4OQA - chains A and N of the 4 polymer chains in the assembly; structure by X-ray diffraction, 3.65 A resolution.

Chain A:
Name: Poly [ADP-ribose] polymerase 1
Organism: Homo sapiens
Notes: fragment: N-terminus (Zn1-Zn3)
Reference sequence: P09874 (PARP1_HUMAN); the construct has insertions or renumbered stretches relative to UniProt, so the offset changes along the chain: 1-91 = UniProt 1-91; 199-204 = UniProt 92-97; 207-366 = UniProt 207-366
Sequence (267 residues; numbered 1 to 374; 107 numbers in that range are skipped by the numbering (no residue carries them; nothing is unmodelled there); the number before each row is that of its first residue):
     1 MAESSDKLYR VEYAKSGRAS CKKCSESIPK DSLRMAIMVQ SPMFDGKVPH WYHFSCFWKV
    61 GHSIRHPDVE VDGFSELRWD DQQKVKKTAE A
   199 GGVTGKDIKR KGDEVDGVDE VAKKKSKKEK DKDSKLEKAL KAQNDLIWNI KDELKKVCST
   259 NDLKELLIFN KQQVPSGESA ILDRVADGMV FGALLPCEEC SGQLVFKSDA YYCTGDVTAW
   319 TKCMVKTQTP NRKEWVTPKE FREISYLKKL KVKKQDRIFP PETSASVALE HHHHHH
Not modelled in the structure: 1-5, 199-223, 360-374
Sequence notes: linker (205-206); expression tag (367-374)
Bound ions: Zn2+ site 1: Cys-21, Cys-24, His-53, Cys-56; Zn2+ site 2: Cys-295, Cys-298, Cys-311, Cys-321
Curated features (UniProtKB/Swiss-Prot):
  - zinc finger: Tyr-9 to Gly-200 (PARP-type 1)
  - binding site (Zn(2+)): Cys-21, Cys-24, His-53, Cys-56, Cys-295, Cys-298, Cys-311, Cys-321
  - modified residue: Ala-2 (N-acetylalanine), Ser-41 (Phosphoserine), Lys-204 (N6-acetyllysine), Ser-274 (Phosphoserine), Ser-277 (Phosphoserine), Ser-364 (Phosphoserine)
  - motif (Nuclear localization signal): Lys-207 to Lys-209, Lys-221 to Lys-226
  - site: Asp-214, Gly-215 (Cleavage)
  - cross-link: Lys-249 (Glycyl lysine isopeptide (Lys-Gly) (interchain with G-Cter in SUMO2))

Chain N:
Molecule: 26-nt DNA strand
Sequence (26 nucleotides; row label = number of the first residue in the row):
     1 GCCTACCGGT TCGCGAACCG GTAGGC

How chain A and chain N interact:
Pairs across the interface (14; chain A residue first):
  Lys-15(A) with DG24(N), phosphate contact
  Ser-16(A) with DG24(N), hydrogen bond to the phosphate; DG25(N), hydrogen bond to the phosphate
  Arg-18(A) with DG24(N), base contact
  Ala-19(A) with DG25(N), phosphate contact; DC26(N), phosphate contact
  Ser-20(A) with DC26(N), hydrogen bond to the phosphate
  Arg-34(A) with DG25(N), salt bridge to the phosphate
  Val-48(A) with DC26(N), base contact
  Trp-51(A) with DC26(N), phosphate contact
  Ser-274(A) with DA23(N), hydrogen bond to the phosphate
  Gly-275(A) with DA23(N), sugar contact; DG24(N), phosphate contact
  Glu-276(A) with DG24(N), phosphate contact
Interface residues without a listed pair, chain A (13 interface residues in all): Phe-44, Pro-49

Summary:
13 residues of chain A face 4 of chain N across their interface, with 4 hydrogen bonds and 1 salt bridge.
Polar pairs include Ser-16(A)/DG24(N), Ser-16(A)/DG25(N) and Ser-20(A)/DC26(N). Curated annotation (UniProt)
lists 8 Zn2+-binding residues on chain A.
Here chain A is Poly [ADP-ribose] polymerase 1 (Homo sapiens) and chain N is a 26-nt DNA strand. Entry 4OQA
(Structure of Human PARP-1 bound to a DNA double strand break in complex with
(2Z)-2-(2,4-dihydroxybenzylidene)-3-oxo-2,3-dihydro-1-benzofuran-7-carboxamide) was determined by X-ray
diffraction (same publication as 4OPX and 4OQB).
